PDB entry 5VT0 | electron microscopy, 3.78 A resolution | chains I and R of the 7 polymer chains in the assembly

# Chain I
Protein: DNA-directed RNA polymerase subunit beta
Organism: Escherichia coli (strain K12)
Notes: EC 2.7.7.6
UniProtKB: P0A8V2 (RPOB_ECOLI); residues 1-1342 here = UniProt positions 1-1342
Chain sequence (1342 residues; each row starts with the number of its first residue):
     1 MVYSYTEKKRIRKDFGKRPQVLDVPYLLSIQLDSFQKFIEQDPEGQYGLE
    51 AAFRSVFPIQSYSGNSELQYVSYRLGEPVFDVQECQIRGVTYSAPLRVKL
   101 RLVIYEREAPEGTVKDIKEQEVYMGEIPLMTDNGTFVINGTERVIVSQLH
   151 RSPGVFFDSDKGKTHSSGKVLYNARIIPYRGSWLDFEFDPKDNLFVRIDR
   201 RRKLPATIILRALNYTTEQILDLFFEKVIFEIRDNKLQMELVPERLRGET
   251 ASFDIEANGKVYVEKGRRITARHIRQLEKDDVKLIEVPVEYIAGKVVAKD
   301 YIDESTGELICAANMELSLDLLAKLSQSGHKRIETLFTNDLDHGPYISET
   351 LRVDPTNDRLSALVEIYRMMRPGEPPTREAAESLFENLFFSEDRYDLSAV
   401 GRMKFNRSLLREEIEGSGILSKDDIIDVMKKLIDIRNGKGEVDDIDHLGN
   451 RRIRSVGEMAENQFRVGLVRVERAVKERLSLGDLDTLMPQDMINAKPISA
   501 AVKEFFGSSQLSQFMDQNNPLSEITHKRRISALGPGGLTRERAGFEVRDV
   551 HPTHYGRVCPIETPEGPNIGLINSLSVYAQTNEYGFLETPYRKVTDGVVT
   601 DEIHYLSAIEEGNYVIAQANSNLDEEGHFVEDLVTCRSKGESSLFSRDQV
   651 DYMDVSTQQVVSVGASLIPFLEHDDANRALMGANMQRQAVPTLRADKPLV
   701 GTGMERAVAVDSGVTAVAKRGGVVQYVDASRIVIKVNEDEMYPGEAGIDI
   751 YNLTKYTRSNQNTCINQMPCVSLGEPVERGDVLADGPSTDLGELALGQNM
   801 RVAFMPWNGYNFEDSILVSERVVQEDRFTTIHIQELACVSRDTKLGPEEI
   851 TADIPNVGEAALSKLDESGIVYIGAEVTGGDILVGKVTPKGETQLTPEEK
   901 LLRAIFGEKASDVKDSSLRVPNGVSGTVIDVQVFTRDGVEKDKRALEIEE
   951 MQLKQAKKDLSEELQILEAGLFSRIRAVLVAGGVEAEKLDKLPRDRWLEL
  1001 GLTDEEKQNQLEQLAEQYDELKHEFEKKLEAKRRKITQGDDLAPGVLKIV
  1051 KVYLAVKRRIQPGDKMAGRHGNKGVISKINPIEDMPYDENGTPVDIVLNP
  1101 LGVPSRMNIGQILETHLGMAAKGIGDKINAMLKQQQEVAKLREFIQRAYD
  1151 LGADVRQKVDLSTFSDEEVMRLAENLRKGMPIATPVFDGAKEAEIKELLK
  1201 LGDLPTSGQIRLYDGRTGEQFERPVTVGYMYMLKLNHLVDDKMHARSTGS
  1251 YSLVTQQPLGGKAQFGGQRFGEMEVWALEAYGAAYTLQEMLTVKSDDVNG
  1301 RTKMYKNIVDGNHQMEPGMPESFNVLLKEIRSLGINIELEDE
Disordered / not traced: 1-2
Curated features (UniProtKB/Swiss-Prot):
  - modified residue (N6-acetyllysine): Lys1022, Lys1200
  - mutagenesis: Ile561 (I561S: Resistant to antibiotics salinamide A and B), Ile569 (I569S: Resistant to antibiotics salinamide A and B), Ala665 (A665E: Resistant to antibiotics salinamide A and B), Asp675 (D675A/G: Resistant to antibiotics salinamide A and B), Asn677 (N677H/K: Resistant to antibiotics salinamide A and B), Leu680 (L680M: Resistant to antibiotics salinamide A and B), Glu813 (E813K: Disrupts the enzyme's active center)
Reported in the primary citation:
  - binding site for Escherichia coli 6S RNA derivative (chain R): Arg903

# Chain R
Molecule: Escherichia coli 6S RNA derivative
Sequence (144 nucleotides; row label = number of the first residue in the row):
    21 GGACUCCCAGUCGGCACAUGCGAUAUUUCAUACCACAAGAAUGUGGCGCU
    71 CCGCGGUUGGUGAGCAUGCUCGGUCCGUCCGAGAAGCCUUAAAACUGCGA
   121 CGACACAUUCACCUUGAACCAAGGCGUGUACCGUUACAGGGGUC
Disordered / not traced: 21-31, 48-57, 154-164
Reported in the primary citation:
  - mutagenesis - A131C, A131G: unchanged binding to RNAP

# How chain I and chain R interact
Pairs across the interface (25; chain I residue first):
  Arg151(I) - G143(R)  base contact
  His165(I) - G34(R)  salt bridge to the phosphate
  Trp183(I) - A142(R)  hydrogen bond to the base
  Asp199(I) - A142(R)  hydrogen bond to the base
  Arg200(I) - A142(R)  base contact
  Arg202(I) - C35(R)  hydrogen bond to the phosphate
  Arg202(I) - A36(R)  salt bridge to the phosphate
  Lys203(I) - C35(R)  phosphate contact
  Glu374(I) - G136(R)  hydrogen bond to the base
  Ile445(I) - G143(R)  base contact
  Arg451(I) - G143(R)  base contact
  Leu481(I) - C133(R)  sugar contact
  Gly537(I) - A142(R)  phosphate contact
  Leu538(I) - G143(R)  base contact
  Glu541(I) - G42(R)  hydrogen bond to the base
  Arg542(I) - G143(R)  phosphate contact
  Arg542(I) - G144(R)  sugar contact
  Ala543(I) - G143(R)  sugar contact
  Gly544(I) - G144(R)  sugar contact
  Val547(I) - G143(R)  base contact
  Arg903(I) - G82(R)  hydrogen bond to the base
  Gly1261(I) - U47(R)  phosphate contact
  Lys1262(I) - U47(R)  hydrogen bond to the phosphate
  Arg1269(I) - A45(R)  salt bridge to the phosphate
  Met1273(I) - U44(R)  sugar contact
Also at the interface, not in a pair above, chain I (29 interface residues in all): Pro190, Asp446, Gly536, Ala904, Lys1242, Gly1267
Also at the interface, not in a pair above, chain R (16 interface residues in all): G33, U46, U134
Interface features reported in the paper:
  - specific contacts: G82(R)-Arg903(I)
  - interface residues, chain R: G143(R)

# Summary
The interface between chain I and chain R involves 29 residues on one side and 16 on the other, with 7
hydrogen bonds and 3 salt bridges. Polar pairs include Trp183(I)-A142(R), Asp199(I)-A142(R) and
Glu374(I)-G136(R). The paper describes a contact between G82(R) and Arg903(I). From the paper: a binding site
for Escherichia coli 6S RNA derivative (chain R) at Arg903(I); A131C and A131G of chain R leave binding to
RNAP unchanged.
Chain I is DNA-directed RNA polymerase subunit beta (Escherichia coli (strain K12)) and chain R is Escherichia
coli 6S RNA derivative; the structure, Escherichia coli 6S RNA derivative in complex with Escherichia coli RNA
polymerase sigma70-holoenzyme, was determined by electron microscopy.
